Entry 6UU9 (X-ray diffraction, 5.40 A resolution (low resolution: residue-level contacts below are approximate; hydrogen-bond / salt-bridge calls are withheld)); this record covers chains FFF and 111 of the 9 polymer chains in the assembly.

== Chain FFF ==
Name: RNA polymerase sigma factor RpoS
Source organism: Escherichia coli
UniProtKB: A0A377K1M2 (A0A377K1M2_ECOLX); residue numbers follow UniProt; this construct covers 1-328
Chain sequence (336 residues; each row starts with the number of its first residue):
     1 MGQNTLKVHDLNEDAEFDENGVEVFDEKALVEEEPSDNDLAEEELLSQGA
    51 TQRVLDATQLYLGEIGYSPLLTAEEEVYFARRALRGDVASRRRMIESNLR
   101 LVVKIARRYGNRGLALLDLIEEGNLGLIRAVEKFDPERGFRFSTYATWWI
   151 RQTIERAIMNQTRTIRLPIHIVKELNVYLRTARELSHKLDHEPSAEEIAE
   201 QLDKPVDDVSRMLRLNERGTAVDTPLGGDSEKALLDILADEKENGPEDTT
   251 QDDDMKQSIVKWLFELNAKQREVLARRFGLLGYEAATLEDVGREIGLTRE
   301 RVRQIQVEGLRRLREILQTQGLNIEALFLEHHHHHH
Unresolved in the structure: 1-52, 226-232, 330-336
Construct notes: conflict Gly-2 (Ser in A0A377K1M2); engineered mutation Gly-219 (Ile in A0A377K1M2), Ala-221 (Ser in A0A377K1M2); expression tag (329-336)
What the authors report for this chain:
  - mutagenesis - I219G/S221A: increased catalytic activity

== Chain 111 ==
Molecule: Synthetic DNA 50-mer (promoter non-template strand)
Sequence (50 nucleotides; numbered 10 to 59; the number before each row is that of its first residue):
    10 ACCTTGACATCCCACCTCACGTATGCTATAATGTGTGCAGTCTGACGCGG
Unresolved in the structure: 10-24, 45-50

== Chain FFF / chain 111 interface ==
Contacting residue pairs (44; chain FFF residue first):
  Leu-62(FFF) with DG42(111); DT43(111)
  Gly-63(FFF) with DG42(111)
  Gly-66(FFF) with DG42(111)
  Glu-76(FFF) with DT41(111)
  Ser-97(FFF) with DT41(111)
  Asn-98(FFF) with DT41(111)
  Arg-100(FFF) with DT41(111); DG42(111)
  Leu-101(FFF) with DT41(111)
  Lys-104(FFF) with DT41(111); DG42(111); DT43(111)
  Arg-107(FFF) with DT43(111); DG44(111)
  Lys-133(FFF) with DC35(111); DA37(111)
  Phe-134(FFF) with DA37(111)
  Asp-135(FFF) with DA37(111)
  Arg-138(FFF) with DA37(111)
  Phe-140(FFF) with DA37(111); DT38(111); DA39(111)
  Arg-141(FFF) with DA39(111); DA40(111); DT41(111)
  Ser-143(FFF) with DA39(111); DA40(111); DT41(111)
  Thr-144(FFF) with DA39(111); DA40(111)
  Tyr-145(FFF) with DT36(111); DA37(111)
  Thr-147(FFF) with DA40(111)
  Trp-148(FFF) with DA37(111)
  Trp-149(FFF) with DC35(111); DT36(111)
  Gln-152(FFF) with DC35(111); DT36(111)
  Arg-156(FFF) with DT33(111)
  Arg-166(FFF) with DA32(111)
  Ile-169(FFF) with DT33(111)
  His-170(FFF) with DT31(111); DA32(111)
Other interface residues (no listed pair), chain FFF (28 interface residues in all): Leu-70

== In short ==
The interface between chain FFF and chain 111 involves 28 residues on one side and 13 on the other. From the
paper: I219G/S221A of chain FFF increase catalytic activity.
Here chain FFF is RNA polymerase sigma factor RpoS (Escherichia coli) and chain 111 is Synthetic DNA 50-mer
(promoter non-template strand). Entry 6UU9 (E. coli mutant sigma-S transcription initiation complex with an
8-nt RNA ("Fresh" mutant crystal soaked with ...) was determined by X-ray diffraction, deposited together with
6UTV, 6UTW, 6UTX, 6UTY, 6UTZ, 6UU0 and 11 further entries.
